Entry 5TZ6 (X-ray diffraction, 2.40 A resolution); this record covers chains A and B.

[Chain A (and B)]
Name: CurJ
From: Moorea producens 3L
Notes: chain B of this document is another copy of the same molecule, construct and numbering; everything in this record applies to it too
Reference sequence: F4Y426 (F4Y426_9CYAN); numbering as in UniProt (aligned over 941-1245)
Chain sequence (308 residues; numbered 938 to 1245; the number before each row is that of its first residue):
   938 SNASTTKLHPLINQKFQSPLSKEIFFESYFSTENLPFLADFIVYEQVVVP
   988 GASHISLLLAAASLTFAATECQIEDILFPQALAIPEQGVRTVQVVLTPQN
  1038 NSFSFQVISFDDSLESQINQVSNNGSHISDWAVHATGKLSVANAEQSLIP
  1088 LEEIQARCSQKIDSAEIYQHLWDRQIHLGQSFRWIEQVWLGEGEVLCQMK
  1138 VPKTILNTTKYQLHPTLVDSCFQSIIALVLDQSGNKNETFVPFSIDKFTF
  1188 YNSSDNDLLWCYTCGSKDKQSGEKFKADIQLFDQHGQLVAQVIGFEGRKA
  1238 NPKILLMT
Disordered / not traced: 938-942, 1052-1063, 1245 (chain B: 938-942, 1052-1065, 1083-1086, 1169-1171, 1245)
Sequence notes: expression tag (938-940); engineered mutation F978 (His in F4Y426)
Residues lining bound ligands: (2E,5R)-5-hydroxy-2-methylhept-2-enoic acid (7OD): F978, V980, V985, P987, G988, A1018, L1108, I1113, D1156, Q1160, I1163, F1177, V1178, P1179, P1239, L1242, L1243
From the paper describing this entry:
  - catalytic residues: D1156
  - mutagenesis - H978F, D1156N: abolished catalytic activity on 21
  - binding site for (2E,5R)-5-hydroxy-2-methylhept-2-enoic acid: D1156

[Chain A / chain B interface]
Residue-residue contacts - 34 pairs, chain A then chain B:
  Q951(A) - Q951(B)
  F953(A) - Q951(B)
  F953(A) - F953(B)  hydrophobic
  F953(A) - F962(B)  hydrophobic
  F953(A) - E964(B)
  F953(A) - Q1030(B)
  Q954(A) - Q1030(B)  hydrogen bond (backbone-side chain)
  S955(A) - F962(B)
  S955(A) - Q1030(B)  hydrogen bond
  P956(A) - Q1030(B)
  P956(A) - I1045(B)
  P956(A) - F1047(B)
  P956(A) - W1068(B)  hydrophobic
  L957(A) - V1032(B)  hydrophobic
  L957(A) - Q1043(B)
  L957(A) - I1045(B)  hydrophobic
  L957(A) - W1068(B)  hydrophobic
  F962(A) - F953(B)  hydrophobic
  F962(A) - S955(B)
  F962(A) - S958(B)
  E964(A) - F953(B)
  Q1030(A) - F953(B)
  Q1030(A) - Q954(B)  hydrogen bond (side chain-backbone)
  Q1030(A) - S955(B)  hydrogen bond
  Q1030(A) - P956(B)
  V1032(A) - L957(B)  hydrophobic
  Q1043(A) - L957(B)
  I1045(A) - L957(B)  hydrophobic
  F1047(A) - P956(B)
  H1064(A) - Q954(B)
  I1065(A) - Q954(B)
  I1065(A) - P956(B)  hydrophobic
  W1068(A) - P956(B)
  W1068(A) - L957(B)  hydrophobic
Interface residues without a listed pair, chain A (19 interface residues in all): K952, S958, E960
Interface residues without a listed pair, chain B (16 interface residues in all): K952

[In short]
19 residues of chain A face 16 of chain B across their interface, with 4 hydrogen bonds. Among the polar pairs
are Q954(A)-Q1030(B) and S955(A)-Q1030(B). Bound to chain A: (2E,5R)-5-hydroxy-2-methylhept-2-enoic acid. The
paper reports the catalytic residue D1156(A); H978F and D1156N of chain A abolish catalytic activity on 21.
Both chains are CurJ (Moorea producens 3L). Entry 5TZ6 (Crystal Structure of CurJ Dehydratase H978F Inactive
Mutant In Complex with Compound 21) was determined by X-ray diffraction together with 5TZ5 and 5TZ7 from the
same study.
